5O4M - chains B and D of the 4 polymer chains in the assembly; structure by X-ray diffraction, 2.10 A resolution.

[Chain B (and D)]
Name: HcgC
Organism: Methanococcus maripaludis S2
Notes: chain D of this document is another copy of the same molecule, construct and numbering; everything in this record applies to it too
Reference sequence: Q6LX54 (Q6LX54_METMP); residue numbers follow UniProt; this construct covers 1-260
Sequence (274 residues; each row starts with the number of its first residue):
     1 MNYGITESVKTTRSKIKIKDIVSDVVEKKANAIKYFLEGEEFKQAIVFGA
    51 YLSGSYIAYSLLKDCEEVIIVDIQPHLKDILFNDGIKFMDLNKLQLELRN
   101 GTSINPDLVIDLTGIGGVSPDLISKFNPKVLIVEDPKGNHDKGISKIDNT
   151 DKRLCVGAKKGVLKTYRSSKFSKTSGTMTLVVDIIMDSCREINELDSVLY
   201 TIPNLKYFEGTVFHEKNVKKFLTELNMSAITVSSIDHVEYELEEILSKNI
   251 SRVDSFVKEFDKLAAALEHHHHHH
Not modelled in the structure: 264-274 (chain D: 1, 263-274)
Sequence notes: expression tag (261-274)
Small-molecule neighbours:
  - 6-carboxy methyl-4-hydroxy-2-pyridinol (9KH), molecule 1: Ile5, Val9, Leu199, Tyr200
  - 6-carboxy methyl-4-hydroxy-2-pyridinol (9KH), molecule 2: Tyr51, Thr113, Gly114, Ile115, Pro136, Thr174, Gly176, Thr177, Met178, Thr179
  - S-adenosylhomocysteine (SAH): Lys29, Phe48, Gly49, Ala50, Tyr51, Leu52, Ser53, Val71, Asp72, Ile73, Gln74, Leu77, Leu91, Leu112, Thr113, Gly116, Gly117, Val118, Glu134, Ser175, Gly176, Thr177, Phe213
Reported in the primary citation:
  - mutagenesis - T179V: abolished catalytic activity
  - mutagenesis - T6V, Y51F: decreased catalytic activity
  - mutagenesis - S175A, S233A: decreased catalytic activity on 6-carboxy methyl-4-hydroxy-2-pyridinol
  - mutagenesis - E209Q: abolished catalytic activity on 6-carboxy methyl-4-hydroxy-2-pyridinol

[Chain B / chain D interface]
Contacting residue pairs (30):
  Asn139(B) with Asn139(D); His140(D)
  His140(B) with Asn139(D); Tyr166(D); Arg167(D); Ser168(D); Ser169(D), hydrogen bond (backbone-backbone); Asp254(D), salt bridge; Phe256(D)
  Asp141(B) with Ser169(D)
  Lys142(B) with Ser168(D); Asp254(D), salt bridge
  Asp151(B) with Lys258(D), salt bridge
  Tyr166(B) with His140(D)
  Arg167(B) with His140(D)
  Ser168(B) with His140(D); Lys142(D)
  Ser169(B) with His140(D), hydrogen bond (backbone-backbone); Asp141(D); Phe171(D); Lys173(D)
  Lys170(B) with Phe171(D)
  Phe171(B) with Ser169(D); Lys170(D); Phe171(D)
  Lys173(B) with Ser169(D)
  Asp254(B) with His140(D), salt bridge; Lys142(D)
  Phe256(B) with His140(D)
  Lys258(B) with Asp151(D), salt bridge
Other interface residues (no listed pair), chain B (16 interface residues in all): Asp261
Other interface residues (no listed pair), chain D (16 interface residues in all): Phe260

[In short]
Chain B and chain D each contribute 16 residues to their interface; the contacts include 2 hydrogen bonds and
5 salt bridges. Polar contacts include His140(B)-Asp254(D), Lys142(B)-Asp254(D) and Asp151(B)-Lys258(D). From
the paper: T6V and Y51F of chain B reduce catalytic activity; S175A and S233A of chain B reduce catalytic
activity on 6-carboxy methyl-4-hydroxy-2-pyridinol; 6 substitutions were tested in all.
Chain B and chain D are both HcgC (Methanococcus maripaludis S2); the structure, Fresh crystals of HcgC from
Methanococcus maripaludis cocrystallized with SAH and pyridinol, was determined by X-ray diffraction (same
publication as 5O4H, 5O4J and 5O4N).
